PDB entry 5MMB | X-ray diffraction, 2.77 A resolution | chains A and C of the 4 polymer chains in the assembly

== Chain A ==
Molecule: Pfv integrase
Organism: Human spumaretrovirus
Notes: EC 2.7.7.49, 2.7.7.7, 3.1.26.4, 3.4.23.-, 2.7.7.-, 3.1.-.-
Reference sequence: P14350 (POL_FOAMV); residues 2-392 here correspond to UniProt positions 753-1143 (UniProt number = residue number + 751)
Sequence (395 residues; each row starts with the number of its first residue; numbers below 1 keep their minus sign (Gly-2 is residue -2)):
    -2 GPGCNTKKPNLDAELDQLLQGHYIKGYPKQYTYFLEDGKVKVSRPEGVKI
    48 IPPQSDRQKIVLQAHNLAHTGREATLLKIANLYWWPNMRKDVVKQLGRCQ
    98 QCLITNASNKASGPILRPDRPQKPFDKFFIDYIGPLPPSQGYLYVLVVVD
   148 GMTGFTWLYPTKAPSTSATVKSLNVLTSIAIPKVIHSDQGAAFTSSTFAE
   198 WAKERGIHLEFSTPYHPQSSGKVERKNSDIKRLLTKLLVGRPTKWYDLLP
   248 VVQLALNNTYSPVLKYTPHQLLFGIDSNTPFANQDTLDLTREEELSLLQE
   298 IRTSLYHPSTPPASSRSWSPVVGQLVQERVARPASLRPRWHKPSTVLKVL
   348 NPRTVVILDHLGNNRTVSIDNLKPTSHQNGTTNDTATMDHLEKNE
Disordered / not traced: -2 to 8, 376-392
Differences from the reference sequence: expression tag (-2 to 1); variant Ser217 (Gly968 in P14350), Gly218 (Ser969 in P14350)
UniProt features mapped onto this chain:
  - binding site (Mg(2+)): Asp123, Asp185
Ion coordination: Zn2+: His62, His66, Cys96, Cys99; Mg2+ site 1: Asp128, Asp185 (together with magnesium); Mg2+ site 2: Asp128, Glu221 (together with magnesium)
Small-molecule neighbours:
  - hexane-1,6-diol (HEZ), molecule 1: Leu74, Asn78, Tyr257, Lys262, Tyr263, Gln267, Gly271, Asn280, Asp282, Ile298
  - hexane-1,6-diol (HEZ), molecule 2: Lys107, Trp315, Gln321, Pro371, Thr372, Ser373, His374, Gln375
  - magnesium (OUY; methyl 3-[5-azanyl-6-[[2,4-bis(fluoranyl)phenyl]methylcarbamoyl]-8-oxidanyl-7-oxidanylidene-1,8-naphthyridin-3-yl]propanoate): Asp128, Tyr129, Asp185, Gln186, Gly187, Tyr212, Pro214, Gln215, Glu221, Arg329
From the paper describing this entry:
  - binding site for magnesium: Gln186, Gly187, Tyr212

== Chain C ==
Molecule: 19-nt DNA strand
Sequence (19 nucleotides; numbered 1 to 19; the number before each row is that of its first residue):
     1 ATTGTCATGGAATTTCGCA
Ion coordination: Mg2+: DA19 (shared with 2 residues of chain B)

== Interface between chain A and chain C ==
Residue-residue contacts (42):
  Ile112(A) with DG4(C), phosphate contact; DT5(C), base contact
  Leu113(A) with DT3(C), base contact; DG4(C), hydrogen bond to the phosphate; DT5(C), phosphate contact
  Arg114(A) with DG4(C), sugar contact; DT5(C), salt bridge to the phosphate
  Pro115(A) with DT3(C), base contact; DG4(C), phosphate contact; DT5(C), phosphate contact
  Lys124(A) with DT3(C), base contact
  His183(A) with DT3(C), salt bridge to the phosphate
  Glu207(A) with DT2(C), phosphate contact; DT3(C), base contact
  Phe208(A) with DT2(C), sugar contact
  Ser209(A) with DT3(C), phosphate contact
  Thr210(A) with DT2(C), phosphate contact; DT3(C), hydrogen bond to the phosphate
  His213(A) with DG4(C), salt bridge to the phosphate
  Gln215(A) with DG4(C), sugar contact
  Ser216(A) with DT3(C), hydrogen bond to the phosphate
  Gly218(A) with DG4(C), hydrogen bond to the base; DT5(C), sugar contact
  Lys219(A) with DT5(C), sugar contact; DC6(C), salt bridge to the phosphate
  Arg222(A) with DG4(C), base contact; DT5(C), base contact; DC6(C), hydrogen bond to the base; DA7(C), hydrogen bond to the sugar
  Asp226(A) with DA7(C), sugar contact
  Arg229(A) with DA7(C), hydrogen bond to the phosphate; DT8(C), salt bridge to the phosphate
  Ser258(A) with DA7(C), hydrogen bond to the phosphate
  Pro259(A) with DA7(C), phosphate contact; DT8(C), base contact
  Lys345(A) with DA1(C), base contact
  Leu347(A) with DA1(C), base contact
  Asn348(A) with DT2(C), hydrogen bond to the base; DT3(C), hydrogen bond to the sugar
  Arg350(A) with DG4(C), salt bridge to the phosphate
  Thr351(A) with DT3(C), sugar contact
  Thr363(A) with DA1(C), base contact
Also at the interface, not in a pair above, chain A (33 interface residues in all): Arg117, His205, Glu221, Lys233, Val260, Val353, Ser365

== Summary ==
The interface between chain A and chain C involves 33 residues on one side and 8 on the other, with 10
hydrogen bonds and 6 salt bridges. Among the polar pairs are Gly218(A)-DG4(C), Arg222(A)-DC6(C) and
Asn348(A)-DT2(C). From the paper: a binding site for magnesium at Gln186(A), Gly187(A) and Tyr212(A).
Here chain A is Pfv integrase (Human spumaretrovirus) and chain C is a 19-nt DNA strand. Entry 5MMB (Crystal
structure of the Prototype Foamy Virus (PFV) intasome in complex with magnesium and the INSTI ...) was
determined by X-ray diffraction, deposited together with 5MMA and 5NO1.
